PDB entry 4P2Q | X-ray diffraction, 3.30 A resolution | chains C and E of the 5 polymer chains in the assembly

# Chain C
Protein: 5c2 peptide
Source organism: synthetic construct
Sequence (14 residues; each row starts with the number of its first residue; note: 1 number in that range is skipped by the numbering (no residue carries it; nothing is unmodelled there); numbers below 1 keep their minus sign (Ala-3 is residue -3)):
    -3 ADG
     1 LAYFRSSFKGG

# Chain E
Protein: 5cc7 T-cell receptor beta chain
Source organism: Mus musculus
Sequence (266 residues; numbered -21 to 244; the number before each row is that of its first residue; numbers below 1 keep their minus sign (Met-21 is residue -21)):
   -21 MADGLAYFRSSFKGGGGGSGGSGGKVIQTPRYLVKGQGQKAKMRCIPEKG
    29 HPVVFWYQQNKNNEFKFLINFQNQEVLQQIDMTEKRFSAECPSNSPCSLE
    79 IQSSEAGDSALYLCASSLNNANSDYTFGSGTRLLVIEDLKNVFPPEVAVF
   129 EPSEAEISHTQKATLVCLATGFYPDHVELSWWVNGKEVHSGVCTDPQPLK
   179 EQPALNDSRYALSSRLRVSATFWQNPRNHFRCQVQFYGLSENDEWTQDRA
   229 KPVTQIVSAEAWGRAD
Disordered / not traced: -21 to -1
Disulfides: Cys23-Cys92, Cys69-Cys75, Cys145-Cys210

# Interface between chain C and chain E
Residue-residue contacts - 8 pairs, chain C then chain E:
  Arg5(C) - Asn98(E)  hydrogen bond (side chain-backbone)
  Arg5(C) - Ala99(E)
  Ser6(C) - Asn98(E)  hydrogen bond (backbone-side chain)
  Ser7(C) - Asn97(E)  hydrogen bond
  Ser7(C) - Asn98(E)
  Phe8(C) - Gln50(E)
  Phe8(C) - Leu55(E)  hydrophobic
  Phe8(C) - Asn98(E)  hydrogen bond (backbone-side chain)
Interface residues without a listed pair, chain E (6 interface residues in all): Asn100

# Summary
The interface between chain C and chain E involves 4 residues on one side and 6 on the other, with 4 hydrogen
bonds. Polar pairs include Arg5(C)-Asn98(E), Ser6(C)-Asn98(E) and Ser7(C)-Asn97(E).
Chain C is 5c2 peptide (synthetic construct) and chain E is 5cc7 T-cell receptor beta chain (Mus musculus);
the structure, Crystal structure of the 5cc7 TCR in complex with 5c2/I-Ek, was determined by X-ray diffraction
(same publication as 4P2O and 4P2R).
